PDB entry 9OJR | electron microscopy, 2.95 A resolution | chains A and B of the 7 polymer chains in the assembly

== Chain A (and B) ==
Molecule: Vesicle-fusing ATPase
Organism: Cricetulus griseus
Notes: EC 3.6.4.6; chain B of this document is another copy of the same molecule, construct and numbering; everything in this record applies to it too
UniProt: P18708 (NSF_CRIGR); residue numbers follow UniProt; this construct covers 1-744
Chain sequence (747 residues; numbered -2 to 744; the number before each row is that of its first residue; numbers below 1 keep their minus sign (Gly-2 is residue -2)):
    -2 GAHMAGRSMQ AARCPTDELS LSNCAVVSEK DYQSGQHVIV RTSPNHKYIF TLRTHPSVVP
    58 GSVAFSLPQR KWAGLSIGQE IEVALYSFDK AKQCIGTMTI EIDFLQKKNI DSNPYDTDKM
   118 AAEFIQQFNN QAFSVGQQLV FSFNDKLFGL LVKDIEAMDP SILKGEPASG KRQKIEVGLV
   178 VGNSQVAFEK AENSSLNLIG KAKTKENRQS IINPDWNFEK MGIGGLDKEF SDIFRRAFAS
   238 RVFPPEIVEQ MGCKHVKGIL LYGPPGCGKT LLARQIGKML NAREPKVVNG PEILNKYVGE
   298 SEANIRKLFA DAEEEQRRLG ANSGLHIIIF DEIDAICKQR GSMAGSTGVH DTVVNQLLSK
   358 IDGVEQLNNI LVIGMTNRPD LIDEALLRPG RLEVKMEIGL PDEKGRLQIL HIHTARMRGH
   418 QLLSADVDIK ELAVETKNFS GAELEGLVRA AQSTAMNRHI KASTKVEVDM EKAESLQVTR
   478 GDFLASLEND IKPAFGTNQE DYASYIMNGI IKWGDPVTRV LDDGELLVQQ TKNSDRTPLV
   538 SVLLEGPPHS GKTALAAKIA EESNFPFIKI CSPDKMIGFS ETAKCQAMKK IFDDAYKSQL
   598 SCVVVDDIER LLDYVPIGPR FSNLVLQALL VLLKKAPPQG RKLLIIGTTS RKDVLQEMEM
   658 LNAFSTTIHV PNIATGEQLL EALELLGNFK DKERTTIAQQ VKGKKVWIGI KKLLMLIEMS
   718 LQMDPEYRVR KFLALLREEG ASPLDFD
Unresolved in the structure: -2 to 214, 741-744 (chain B: -2 to 204, 741-744)
Construct notes: expression tag (-2 to 0)
Curated features (UniProtKB/Swiss-Prot):
  - binding site (ATP): Asn505 to Trp510, Pro545 to Leu552
  - binding site (Mg(2+)): Thr550
  - modified residue: Lys105 (N6-acetyllysine), Ser207 (Phosphoserine), Tyr259 (Phosphotyrosine), Ser569 (Phosphoserine)
Ligand contacts:
  - ADP (adenosine-5'-diphosphate): Gly219, Ile220, Gly221, Pro262, Gly263, Cys264, Gly265, Lys266, Thr267, Leu268, Ile406, His410, Gly438, Ala439, Glu442
  - ATP (adenosine-5'-triphosphate), molecule 1: Lys251, Arg385, Arg388
  - ATP, molecule 2: Ile503, Met504, Asn505, Gly506, Ile507, Ile508, Trp510, Val514, Pro545, His546, Ser547, Gly548, Lys549, Thr550, Ala551, Leu552, Ile707, Lys708
Reported in the primary citation:
  - post-translational modification sites: Ser207 (citing earlier work)

== Chain A / chain B interface ==
Contacting residue pairs (80):
  Lys217(A) - Thr461(B)
  Ser228(A) - Ser460(B)  hydrogen bond (backbone-side chain)
  Phe231(A) - Ser460(B)
  Phe231(A) - Val463(B)  hydrophobic
  Arg232(A) - Asn454(B)
  Arg232(A) - Asp487(B)  salt bridge
  Arg233(A) - Asp487(B)  hydrogen bond (side chain-backbone)
  Ser237(A) - Met453(B)
  Phe240(A) - Met453(B)
  Phe240(A) - Val465(B)  hydrophobic
  Phe240(A) - Leu473(B)  hydrophobic
  Pro241(A) - Met467(B)  hydrophobic
  Ile244(A) - Ala470(B)
  Glu246(A) - Arg413(B)  hydrogen bond (backbone-side chain)
  Gln247(A) - Arg413(B)
  Gln247(A) - His417(B)
  Met248(A) - Met453(B)  hydrophobic
  Met248(A) - Leu473(B)  hydrophobic
  Gly249(A) - Arg413(B)
  Cys250(A) - Gln449(B)
  Lys251(A) - Glu442(B)  salt bridge
  Lys251(A) - Arg446(B)
  Val295(A) - Asn292(B)
  Val295(A) - Lys293(B)
  Glu297(A) - Lys293(B)
  Glu299(A) - Leu291(B)
  Arg303(A) - Glu289(B)
  Arg337(A) - Glu329(B)  salt bridge
  Arg337(A) - Arg375(B)
  Gly338(A) - Arg375(B)  hydrogen bond (backbone-side chain)
  Ser339(A) - Arg375(B)
  Ala341(A) - Leu378(B)  hydrophobic
  Asp348(A) - Arg375(B)  salt bridge
  Thr349(A) - Pro288(B)
  Asn352(A) - Glu329(B)
  Asn352(A) - Ala332(B)
  Asn352(A) - Arg375(B)
  Gln353(A) - Asn286(B)  hydrogen bond (side chain-backbone)
  Gln353(A) - Pro288(B)
  Gly360(A) - Arg271(B)  hydrogen bond (backbone-side chain)
  Val361(A) - Arg271(B)  hydrogen bond (backbone-side chain)
  Gln363(A) - Arg271(B)
  Glu381(A) - Lys587(B)  salt bridge
  Pro386(A) - Ala439(B)
  Pro386(A) - Glu440(B)
  Pro386(A) - Arg446(B)  hydrogen bond (backbone-side chain)
  Glu390(A) - Arg446(B)  salt bridge
  Gln526(A) - Gln719(B)
  Gln527(A) - Met712(B)
  Gln527(A) - Met716(B)
  Gln527(A) - Gln719(B)
  Ser531(A) - Glu715(B)  hydrogen bond
  Asp532(A) - Met504(B)
  Arg533(A) - Met504(B)
  Arg533(A) - Asn505(B)
  Arg533(A) - Leu683(B)
  Arg533(A) - Asn685(B)  hydrogen bond
  Arg533(A) - Glu715(B)
  Thr534(A) - Glu715(B)
  Pro535(A) - Met504(B)
  Pro616(A) - Arg617(B)
  Phe618(A) - Arg617(B)  hydrogen bond (backbone-side chain)
  Asn620(A) - Asp610(B)  hydrogen bond (side chain-backbone)
  Asn620(A) - Val612(B)
  Leu623(A) - Val612(B)  hydrophobic
  Gln624(A) - Arg607(B)  hydrogen bond
  Gln624(A) - Asp610(B)
  Gln624(A) - Tyr611(B)
  Leu627(A) - Arg607(B)
  Val628(A) - Ile574(B)  hydrophobic
  Leu629(A) - Ile574(B)  hydrophobic
  Lys631(A) - Asp604(B)  salt bridge
  Lys632(A) - Asp571(B)
  Glu654(A) - Pro613(B)
  Glu654(A) - Ile614(B)
  Met655(A) - Ile614(B)  hydrophobic
  Glu656(A) - Arg648(B)  salt bridge
  Asn659(A) - His546(B)
  Ser662(A) - Met712(B)
  Thr663(A) - Met716(B)
Also at the interface, not in a pair above, chain A (76 interface residues in all): Phe227, Ala236, Val239, Val245, Tyr294, Gly296, Gln336, Met340, Ser343, Thr344, Leu355, Ser356, Glu362, Arg385, Leu523, Leu536, Lys586, Arg617, Leu621, Ala625
Also at the interface, not in a pair above, chain B (70 interface residues in all): Gly263, Thr267, Val284, Gly287, Asp328, Asp331, Lys335, Asn374, Met414, Leu419, Ser450, His456, Ile457, Lys462, Glu471, Val475, Ile488, Pro545, Pro570, Phe576, Gln583

== In short ==
76 residues of chain A face 70 of chain B across their interface; the contacts include 13 hydrogen bonds and 8
salt bridges. Polar contacts include Arg232(A)-Asp487(B), Lys251(A)-Glu442(B) and Arg337(A)-Glu329(B). Bound
to chain A: ATP and ADP. From UniProt: 14 ATP-binding residues and Mg2+-binding residue Thr550(A) on chain A.
The paper reports a modification site at Ser207(A).
Both chains are Vesicle-fusing ATPase (Cricetulus griseus). Entry 9OJR (21bin20S complex (NSF-alphaSNAP-2:1
syntaxin-1a:SNAP-25), non-hydrolyzing, class 3) was determined by electron microscopy, deposited together with
9OJU, 9OJZ, 9OK3, 9OK5, 9OKC, 9OLJ and 17 further entries.
